PDB entry 8YHD | electron microscopy, 2.93 A resolution | chains L and N of the 15 polymer chains in the assembly

== Chain L ==
Molecule: a protein
Amino-acid sequence (609 residues; each row starts with the number of its first residue):
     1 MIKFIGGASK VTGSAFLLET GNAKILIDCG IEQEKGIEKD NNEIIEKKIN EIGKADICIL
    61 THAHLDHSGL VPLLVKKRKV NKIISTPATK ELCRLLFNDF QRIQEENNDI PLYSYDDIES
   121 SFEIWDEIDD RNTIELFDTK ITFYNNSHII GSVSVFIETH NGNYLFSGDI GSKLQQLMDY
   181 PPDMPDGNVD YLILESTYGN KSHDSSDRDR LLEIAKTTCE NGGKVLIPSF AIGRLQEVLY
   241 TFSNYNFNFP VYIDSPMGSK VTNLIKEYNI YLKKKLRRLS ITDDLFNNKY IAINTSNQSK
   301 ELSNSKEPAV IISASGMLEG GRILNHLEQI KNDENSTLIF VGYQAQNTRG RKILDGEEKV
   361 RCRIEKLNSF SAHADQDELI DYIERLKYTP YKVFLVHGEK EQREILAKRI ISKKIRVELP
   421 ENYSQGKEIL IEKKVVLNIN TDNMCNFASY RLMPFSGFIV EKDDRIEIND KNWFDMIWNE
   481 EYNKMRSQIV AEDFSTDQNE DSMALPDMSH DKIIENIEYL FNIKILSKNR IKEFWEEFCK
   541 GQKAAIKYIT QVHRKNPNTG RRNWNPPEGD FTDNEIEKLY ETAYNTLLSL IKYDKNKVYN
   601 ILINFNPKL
Disordered / not traced: 1-433, 463, 491-504, 609

== Chain N ==
Molecule: 52-nt RNA strand
Sequence (52 nucleotides; each row starts with the number of its first residue; numbers below 1 keep their minus sign (G-11 is residue -11)):
   -11 GAACACCCAA UAGCGAAGCG CACCUAAUUU CGAAUCCAGC AUGAGAAGCU AA
Disordered / not traced: -11 to 2, 38-40

== Chain L / chain N interface ==
Residue-residue contacts - 17 pairs, chain L then chain N:
  Ser527(L) - A29(N)  hydrogen bond to the phosphate
  Ser527(L) - U30(N)  phosphate contact
  Lys528(L) - U30(N)  hydrogen bond to the phosphate
  Lys528(L) - G31(N)  salt bridge to the phosphate
  Asn529(L) - A29(N)  hydrogen bond to the phosphate
  Asn529(L) - U30(N)  hydrogen bond to the phosphate
  Arg530(L) - C28(N)  salt bridge to the phosphate
  Arg530(L) - A29(N)  salt bridge to the phosphate
  Asn556(L) - C24(N)  phosphate contact
  Asn556(L) - C25(N)  phosphate contact
  Asn558(L) - C24(N)  phosphate contact
  Asn558(L) - C25(N)  phosphate contact
  Thr559(L) - C24(N)  sugar contact
  Thr559(L) - C25(N)  sugar contact
  Asn563(L) - G27(N)  phosphate contact
  Asn563(L) - C28(N)  phosphate contact
  Asn565(L) - C28(N)  hydrogen bond to the sugar
Interface residues without a listed pair, chain L (10 interface residues in all): Arg561
Interface residues without a listed pair, chain N (8 interface residues in all): A26

== In short ==
10 residues of chain L and 8 residues of chain N are in contact, with 5 hydrogen bonds and 3 salt bridges.
Polar contacts include Asn565(L)-C28(N), Ser527(L)-A29(N) and Lys528(L)-U30(N).
Chain L is a protein and chain N is a 52-nt RNA strand; the structure, Cryo-EM structure of CTR-bound type VII
CRISPR-Cas complex at post-state I, was determined by electron microscopy together with 8YHE, 8Z4J, 8Z4L,
8Z99, 8Z9C and 8Z9E from the same study.
